8E10 - chain A; structure by X-ray diffraction, 1.65 A resolution.

# Chain A
Name: DNA polymerase beta
Organism: Mus musculus
Notes: EC 2.7.7.7, 4.2.99.-
Reference sequence: Q8K409 (DPOLB_MOUSE); residue numbers follow UniProt; this construct covers 88-335
Sequence (249 residues; numbered 87 to 335; the number before each row is that of its first residue):
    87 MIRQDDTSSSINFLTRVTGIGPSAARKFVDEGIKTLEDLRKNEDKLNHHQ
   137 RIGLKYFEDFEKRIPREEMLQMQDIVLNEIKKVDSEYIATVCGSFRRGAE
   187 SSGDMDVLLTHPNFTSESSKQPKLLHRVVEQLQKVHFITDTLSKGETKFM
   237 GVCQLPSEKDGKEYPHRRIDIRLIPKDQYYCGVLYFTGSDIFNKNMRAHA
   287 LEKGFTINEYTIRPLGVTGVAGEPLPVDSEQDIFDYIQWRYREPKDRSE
Unresolved in the structure: 87-89
Sequence notes: expression tag (87)
Residues lining bound ligands: malonic acid (MLA): Gln-264, Asn-294, Tyr-296, Thr-297, Arg-299
Swiss-Prot annotation at these positions:
  - region: Arg-183 to Asp-192 (DNA-binding)
  - binding site (K(+)): Thr-101, Val-103, Ile-106
  - binding site (Na(+)): Thr-101, Val-103, Ile-106
  - binding site (a 2'-deoxyribonucleoside 5'-triphosphate): Arg-149, Ser-180, Arg-183, Gly-189, Asp-190
  - binding site (Mg(2+)): Asp-190, Asp-192, Asp-256
  - modified residue: Arg-152 (Omega-N-methylarginine)

# Overview
Bound to chain A: malonic acid. From UniProt: 3 K+-binding residues, 3 Na+-binding residues, 5 residues
binding 2'-deoxyribonucleoside 5'-triphosphate and 3 Mg2+-binding residues.
Chain A is DNA polymerase beta (Mus musculus); the structure, Structure of mouse polymerase beta, was
determined by X-ray diffraction, deposited together with 8E11.
